PDB entry 7JZ4 | X-ray diffraction, 2.75 A resolution | chains A and D

# Chain A
Molecule: MGD21 heavy chain
Organism: Homo sapiens
Amino-acid sequence (364 residues; row label = number of the first residue in the row):
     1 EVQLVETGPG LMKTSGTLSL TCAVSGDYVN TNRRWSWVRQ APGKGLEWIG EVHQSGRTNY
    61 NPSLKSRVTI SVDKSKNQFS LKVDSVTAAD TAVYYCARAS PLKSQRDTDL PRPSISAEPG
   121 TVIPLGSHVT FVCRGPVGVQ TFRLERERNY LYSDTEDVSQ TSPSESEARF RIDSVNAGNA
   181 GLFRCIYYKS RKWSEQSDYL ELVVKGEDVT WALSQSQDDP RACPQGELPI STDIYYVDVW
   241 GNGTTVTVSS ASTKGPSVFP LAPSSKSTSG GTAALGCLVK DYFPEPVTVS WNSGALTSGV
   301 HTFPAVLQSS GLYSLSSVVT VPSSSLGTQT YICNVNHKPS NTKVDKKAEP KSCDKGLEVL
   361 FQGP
Unresolved in the structure: 215-221, 363-364
Disulfides: C22-C96, C133-C185, C277-C333

# Chain D
Molecule: MGD21 light chain
Organism: Homo sapiens
Amino-acid sequence (213 residues; each row starts with the number of its first residue):
     2 AIRMTQSPSS LSASPGDKVS ITCRASQHIN DSLAWFQQRP GKAPKLLIYG ASNLHSGVPS
    62 RFSGTGSGTD FTLTITGLQS EDFATYFCQQ CNCFPPDFGQ GTRLEIKRTV AAPSVFIFPP
   122 SDEQLKSGTA SVVCLLNNFY PREAKVQWKV DNALQSGNSQ ESVTEQDSKD STYSLSSTLT
   182 LSKADYEKHK VYACEVTHQG LSSPVTKSFN RGE
Disulfides: C24-C89, C135-C195
Small-molecule neighbours: N-acetylglucosamine (NAG; 2-acetamido-2-deoxy-beta-D-glucopyranose): H29, N31, N93

# Chain A / chain D interface
Disulfides between the chains: C223(A)-C94(D)
Contacting residue pairs (76):
  V38(A) - F99(D)  hydrophobic
  Q40(A) - Q39(D)  hydrogen bond
  L46(A) - F88(D)  hydrophobic
  L46(A) - F99(D)  hydrophobic
  W48(A) - P97(D)
  W48(A) - F99(D)  hydrophobic
  N59(A) - F95(D)
  Y60(A) - F95(D)
  P62(A) - F95(D)
  Y95(A) - Q39(D)  hydrogen bond
  Y95(A) - K43(D)
  Y95(A) - A44(D)  hydrophobic
  Y95(A) - P45(D)
  L102(A) - L47(D)  hydrophobic
  L102(A) - Y50(D)  hydrophobic
  K103(A) - Y50(D)  hydrogen bond (backbone-side chain)
  S104(A) - Y50(D)
  Q105(A) - Y50(D)  hydrogen bond
  Q105(A) - L55(D)
  A222(A) - Q28(D)
  C223(A) - N93(D)
  C223(A) - C94(D)  disulfide
  P224(A) - I3(D)  hydrophobic
  P224(A) - Q28(D)
  P224(A) - C94(D)
  E227(A) - F95(D)
  I234(A) - S33(D)
  I234(A) - C92(D)
  I234(A) - N93(D)
  Y235(A) - C92(D)
  Y236(A) - Y50(D)  hydrophobic
  Y236(A) - G51(D)  hydrogen bond (side chain-backbone)
  Y236(A) - C92(D)  hydrophobic
  V237(A) - F37(D)
  V237(A) - L47(D)
  D238(A) - L47(D)
  W240(A) - F37(D)
  W240(A) - P45(D)
  W240(A) - F99(D)  hydrophobic
  G241(A) - A44(D)
  N242(A) - A44(D)
  F259(A) - S122(D)
  F259(A) - Q125(D)
  P260(A) - S122(D)
  L261(A) - F119(D)
  L261(A) - V134(D)  hydrophobic
  A262(A) - F119(D)
  A262(A) - P120(D)
  S264(A) - P120(D)
  A274(A) - F117(D)  hydrophobic
  A274(A) - F119(D)
  L275(A) - F119(D)  hydrophobic
  H301(A) - N138(D)
  H301(A) - N139(D)
  H301(A) - S175(D)  hydrogen bond
  F303(A) - L136(D)  hydrophobic
  F303(A) - S163(D)
  F303(A) - T165(D)
  F303(A) - S175(D)
  F303(A) - L176(D)
  F303(A) - S177(D)
  P304(A) - S163(D)  hydrogen bond (backbone-side chain)
  P304(A) - V164(D)
  V306(A) - Q161(D)
  V306(A) - E162(D)
  S314(A) - Q161(D)
  V318(A) - L136(D)  hydrophobic
  T320(A) - N138(D)
  K351(A) - D123(D)
  L357(A) - G213(D)
  E358(A) - D123(D)
  E358(A) - G213(D)
  L360(A) - E188(D)
  L360(A) - R212(D)
  F361(A) - E188(D)
  Q362(A) - E188(D)
Interface residues without a listed pair, chain A (56 interface residues in all): G45, E47, P263, T272, A273, G276, L278, K280, T302, Q308, S316, G356
Interface residues without a listed pair, chain D (57 interface residues in all): A2, D32, L34, A35, K46, N54, H56, Q90, I118, P121, E124, L126, T130, S132, D168, K184, E214

# Overview
Chain A and chain D form an interface of 56 and 57 residues respectively; the contacts include 1 disulfide
bond and 7 hydrogen bonds. Polar pairs include Q40(A)-Q39(D), Y95(A)-Q39(D) and K103(A)-Y50(D). Ligands of
chain D: N-acetylglucosamine.
Here chain A is MGD21 heavy chain and chain D is MGD21 light chain, both from Homo sapiens. Entry 7JZ4
(Crystal structure of broadly Plasmodium RIFIN reactive LAIR1-inserted antibody MGD21) was determined by X-ray
diffraction, deposited together with 7JZ1, 7JZI and 7JZK.
